PDB entry 5N9P | X-ray diffraction, 1.80 A resolution | chains B and A of the 5 polymer chains in the assembly

Chain B (and A):
Protein: Protein enabled homolog
From: Homo sapiens
Notes: chain A of this document is another copy of the same molecule, construct and numbering; everything in this record applies to it too
Reference sequence: Q8N8S7 (ENAH_HUMAN); residue numbers follow UniProt; this construct covers 1-111
Sequence (113 residues; numbered -1 to 111; the number before each row is that of its first residue; numbers below 1 keep their minus sign (Gly-1 is residue -1)):
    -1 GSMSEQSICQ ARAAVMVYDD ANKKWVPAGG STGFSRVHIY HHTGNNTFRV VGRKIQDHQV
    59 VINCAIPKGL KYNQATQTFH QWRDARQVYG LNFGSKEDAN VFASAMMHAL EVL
Disordered / not traced: -1 to 0 (chain A: -1 to 4)
Differences from the reference sequence: expression tag (-1 to 0)
Reported in the primary citation:
  - binding site for Ac-[2-Cl-F]-PP-[ProM-1]-NH2: Phe77

Interface between chain B and chain A:
Residue-residue contacts (23; chain B residue first):
  Asp18(B) - Arg81(A)  salt bridge
  Pro65(B) - Ala83(A)  hydrophobic
  Gly67(B) - Arg84(A)
  Leu68(B) - Ala83(A)
  Lys69(B) - Ala83(A)  hydrogen bond (backbone-backbone)
  Lys69(B) - Arg84(A)  hydrogen bond (side chain-backbone)
  Arg81(B) - Asp18(A)  salt bridge
  Arg81(B) - Arg81(A)
  Arg81(B) - Asp82(A)  hydrogen bond (side chain-backbone)
  Arg81(B) - Ala83(A)
  Arg81(B) - Arg84(A)  hydrogen bond (side chain-backbone)
  Arg81(B) - Gln85(A)
  Arg81(B) - Val86(A)
  Asp82(B) - Arg81(A)
  Ala83(B) - Pro65(A)  hydrophobic
  Ala83(B) - Leu68(A)
  Ala83(B) - Lys69(A)  hydrogen bond (backbone-backbone)
  Ala83(B) - Arg81(A)
  Arg84(B) - Gly67(A)
  Arg84(B) - Lys69(A)  hydrogen bond (backbone-side chain)
  Arg84(B) - Arg81(A)  hydrogen bond (backbone-side chain)
  Gln85(B) - Arg81(A)
  Val86(B) - Arg81(A)

Overview:
The chain B/chain A interface involves 11 residues from each chain, with 7 hydrogen bonds and 2 salt bridges.
Among the polar pairs are Asp18(B)-Arg81(A), Lys69(B)-Arg84(A) and Arg81(B)-Asp82(A). From the paper: a
binding site for Ac-[2-Cl-F]-PP-[ProM-1]-NH2 at Phe77(B).
Chain B and chain A are both Protein enabled homolog (Homo sapiens); the structure, ENAH EVH1 in complex with
Ac-[2-Cl-F]-PP-[ProM-1]-NH2, was determined by X-ray diffraction (same publication as 5N91, 5N9C, 5NC2, 5NC7,
5ND0, 6XVT, 6XXR and 7A5M).
